7JUS - chains B and C; structure by X-ray diffraction, 2.99 A resolution.

== Chain B ==
Protein: Kinase suppressor of Ras 2
Organism: Homo sapiens
Notes: EC 2.7.11.1
UniProtKB: Q6VAB6 (KSR2_HUMAN); residues 634-950 here = UniProt positions 634-950
Chain sequence (342 residues; row label = number of the first residue in the row):
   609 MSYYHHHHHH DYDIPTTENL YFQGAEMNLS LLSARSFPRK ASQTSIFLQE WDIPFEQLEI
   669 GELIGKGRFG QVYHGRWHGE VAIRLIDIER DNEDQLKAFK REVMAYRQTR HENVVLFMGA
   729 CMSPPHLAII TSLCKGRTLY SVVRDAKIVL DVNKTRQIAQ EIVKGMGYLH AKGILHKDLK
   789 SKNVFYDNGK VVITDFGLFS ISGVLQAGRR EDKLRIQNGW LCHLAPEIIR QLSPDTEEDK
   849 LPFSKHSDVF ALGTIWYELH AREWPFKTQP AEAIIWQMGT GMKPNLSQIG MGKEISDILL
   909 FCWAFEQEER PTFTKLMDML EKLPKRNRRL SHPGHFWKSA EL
Disordered / not traced: 609-651, 686, 815-818, 933-950
Sequence notes: initiating methionine (609); expression tag (610-633)
Ion coordination: Mg2+: Asn791, Asp803 (together with AMP-PNP)
Residues lining bound ligands: AMP-PNP (ANP; phosphoaminophosphonic acid-adenylate ester): Ile672, Gly673, Lys674, Gly675, Arg676, Phe677, Val680, Ala690, Arg692, Val723, Thr739, Ser740, Leu741, Cys742, Thr746, Asp786, Lys788, Lys790, Asn791, Phe793, Asp803, Gln825
UniProt features mapped onto this chain:
  - active site: Asp786 (Proton donor/acceptor)
  - binding site (ATP): Ile672 to Val680, Lys788, Asp803
  - natural variant: Arg676 (R676S: In a lung adenocarcinoma sample)
  - mutagenesis: Arg718 (R718H: Impairs formation of heterotetramers with MAP2K1, but not the formation of heterodimers), Asp786 (D786A: Loss of kinase activity), Ala879 (A879L: Impairs MAP2K1 binding)

== Chain C ==
Protein: Dual specificity mitogen-activated protein kinase kinase 1
Organism: Oryctolagus cuniculus
Notes: EC 2.7.12.2
UniProtKB: P29678 (MP2K1_RABIT); residues 35-393 here = UniProt positions 35-393
Chain sequence (384 residues; each row starts with the number of its first residue):
    10 MSYYHHHHHH DYDIPTTENL YFQGAKKLEE LELDEQQRKR LEAFLTQKQK VGELKDDDFE
    70 KISELGAGNG GVVFKVSHKP SGLVMARKLI HLEIKPAIRN QIIRELQVLH ECNSPYIVGF
   130 YGAFYSDGEI SICMEHMDGG SLDQVLKKAG RIPEQILGKV SIAVIKGLTY LREKHKIMHR
   190 DVKPSNILVN SRGEIKLCDF GVSGQLIDSM ANSFVGTRSY MSPERLQGTH YSVQSDIWSM
   250 GLSLVEMAVG RYPIPPPDAK ELELMFGCQV EGDAAETPPR PRTPGRPLSS YGMDSRPPMA
   310 IFELLDYIVN EPPPKLPSAV FSLEFQDFVN KCLIKNPAER ADLKQLMVHA FIKRSDAEEV
   370 DFAGWLCSTI GLNQPSTPTH AAGV
Disordered / not traced: 10-40, 75-80, 276-306, 382-393
Sequence notes: initiating methionine (10); expression tag (11-34)
Ion coordination: Mg2+: Asn195, Asp208 (together with AMP-PNP)
Residues lining bound ligands:
  - AMP-PNP (ANP; phosphoaminophosphonic acid-adenylate ester): Leu74, Val81, Val82, Ala95, Lys97, Met143, Glu144, His145, Met146, Gly149, Ser150, Gln153, Asp190, Lys192, Ser194, Asn195, Leu197, Asp208
  - Cobimetinib (VKD): Lys97, Leu115, Leu118, Val127, Ile141, Met143, Asp190, Lys192, Asn195, Cys207, Asp208, Phe209, Gly210, Val211, Ser212, Leu215, Ile216
UniProt features mapped onto this chain:
  - region: Glu270 to Pro307 (RAF1-binding)
  - active site: Asp190 (Proton acceptor)
  - binding site (ATP): Leu74 to Val82, Lys97
  - modified residue: Ser218 (Phosphoserine), Ser222 (Phosphoserine), Thr286 (Phosphothreonine), Thr292 (Phosphothreonine), Ser298 (Phosphoserine)
From the paper describing this entry:
  - post-translational modification sites: Ser218, Ser222 (citing earlier work)

== Interface between chain B and chain C ==
Pairs across the interface - 44 pairs, chain B then chain C:
  Asp820(B) with Gly225(C)
  Lys821(B) with Phe223(C); Val224(C); Gly225(C)
  Leu822(B) with Ser222(C); Phe223(C); Val224(C), hydrogen bond (backbone-backbone)
  Arg823(B) with Asn221(C); Ser222(C)
  Ile824(B) with Asn221(C); Ser222(C), hydrogen bond (backbone-backbone)
  Gln825(B) with Ala220(C); Asn221(C)
  Asn826(B) with Met219(C), hydrogen bond (side chain-backbone); Ala220(C), hydrogen bond (backbone-backbone)
  Arg838(B) with Phe311(C)
  Leu840(B) with Ala309(C); Ile310(C), hydrogen bond (backbone-backbone)
  Ser841(B) with Ile310(C)
  Pro842(B) with Thr226(C)
  Gln877(B) with Gly237(C)
  Pro878(B) with Met230(C), hydrophobic; Arg234(C)
  Ala879(B) with Ser222(C); Val224(C), hydrophobic
  Glu880(B) with Val224(C); Ser228(C), hydrogen bond; Met230(C); Leu235(C); Leu314(C)
  Ala881(B) with Arg234(C); Leu235(C)
  Ile883(B) with Ile310(C), hydrophobic; Phe311(C)
  Trp884(B) with Leu235(C); Gln236(C); Phe311(C); Asp315(C), hydrogen bond; Val318(C), hydrophobic
  Gln885(B) with Leu235(C), hydrogen bond (side chain-backbone); Gln236(C); Gly237(C)
  Gly887(B) with Phe311(C)
  Thr888(B) with Phe311(C)
Other interface residues (no listed pair), chain B (24 interface residues in all): Ile837, Gln839, Met890
Other interface residues (no listed pair), chain C (22 interface residues in all): Met308, Asn319
Interface features reported in the paper:
  - interface residues, chain B: Asp820(B)
  - interface residues, chain C: Asn221(C)

== In short ==
24 residues of chain B face 22 of chain C across their interface, with 8 hydrogen bonds. Polar pairs include
Asn826(B)-Met219(C), Glu880(B)-Ser228(C) and Trp884(B)-Asp315(C). Chain B binds AMP-PNP. Bound to chain C:
Cobimetinib and AMP-PNP. The paper reports interface residues Asp820(B) and Asn221(C); modification sites
Ser218(C) and Ser222(C).
Here chain B is Kinase suppressor of Ras 2 (Homo sapiens) and chain C is Dual specificity mitogen-activated
protein kinase kinase 1 (Oryctolagus cuniculus). Entry 7JUS (Crystal Structure of KSR2:MEK1 in complex with
AMP-PNP, and allosteric MEK inhibitor Cobimetinib) was determined by X-ray diffraction together with 7JUQ,
7JUR, 7JUT, 7JUU, 7JUV, 7JUW and 5 further entries from the same study.
